5YZ3 - chains A and F of the 6 polymer chains in the assembly; structure by X-ray diffraction, 2.54 A resolution.

Chain A:
Molecule: Tubulin alpha-1B chain
Source organism: Bos taurus
UniProt: P81947 (TBA1B_BOVIN); residue numbers follow UniProt; this construct covers 1-450
Sequence (450 residues; row label = number of the first residue in the row):
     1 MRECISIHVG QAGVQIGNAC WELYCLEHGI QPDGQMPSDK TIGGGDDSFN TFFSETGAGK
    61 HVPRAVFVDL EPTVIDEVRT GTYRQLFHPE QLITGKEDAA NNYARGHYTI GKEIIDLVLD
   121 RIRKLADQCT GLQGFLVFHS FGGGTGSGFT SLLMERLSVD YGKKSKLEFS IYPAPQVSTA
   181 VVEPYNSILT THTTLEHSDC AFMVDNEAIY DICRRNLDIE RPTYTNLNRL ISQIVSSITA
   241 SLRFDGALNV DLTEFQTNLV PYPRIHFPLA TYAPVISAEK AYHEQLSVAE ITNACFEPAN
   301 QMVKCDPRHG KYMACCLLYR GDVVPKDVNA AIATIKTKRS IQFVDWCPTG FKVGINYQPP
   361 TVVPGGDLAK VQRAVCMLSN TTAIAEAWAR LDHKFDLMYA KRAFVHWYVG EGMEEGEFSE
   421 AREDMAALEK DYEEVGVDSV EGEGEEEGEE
Disordered / not traced: 438-450
Metal / ion sites: Ca2+: Asp39, Thr41, Gly44, Glu55; Mg2+: Glu71 (together with GTP)
Residues lining bound ligands: GTP (guanosine-5'-triphosphate): Gly10, Gln11, Ala12, Gln15, Ile16, Asp69, Asp98, Ala99, Ala100, Asn101, Ser140, Gly142, Gly143, Gly144, Thr145, Gly146, Ile171, Pro173, Val177, Ser178, Glu183, Asn206, Tyr224, Leu227, Asn228, Ile231

Chain F:
Molecule: Tubulin Tyrosine Ligase
Source organism: Gallus gallus
UniProt: E1BQ43 (E1BQ43_CHICK); residues 1-378 here = UniProt positions 1-378
Sequence (384 residues; row label = number of the first residue in the row):
     1 MYTFVVRDEN SSVYAEVSRL LLATGQWKRL RKDNPRFNLM LGERNRLPFG RLGHEPGLVQ
    61 LVNYYRGADK LCRKASLVKL IKTSPELSES CTWFPESYVI YPTNLKTPVA PAQNGIRHLI
   121 NNTRTDEREV FLAAYNRRRE GREGNVWIAK SSAGAKGEGI LISSEASELL DFIDEQGQVH
   181 VIQKYLEKPL LLEPGHRKFD IRSWVLVDHL YNIYLYREGV LRTSSEPYNS ANFQDKTCHL
   241 TNHCIQKEYS KNYGRYEEGN EMFFEEFNQY LMDALNTTLE NSILLQIKHI IRSCLMCIEP
   301 AISTKHLHYQ SFQLFGFDFM VDEELKVWLI EVNGAPACAQ KLYAELCQGI VDVAISSVFP
   361 LADTGQKTSQ PTSIFIKLHH HHHH
Disordered / not traced: 104-125, 150-160, 248-251, 363-371, 381-384
Differences from the reference sequence: expression tag (379-384)
Residues lining bound ligands: AMP-PCP (ACP; phosphomethylphosphonic acid adenylate ester): Lys74, Pro95, Ile148, Gln183, Lys184, Tyr185, Leu186, Lys198, Asp200, Arg202, Arg222, His239, Leu240, Thr241, Asn242, Asp318, Met320, Ile330, Glu331, Asn333

How chain A and chain F interact:
Residue-residue contacts (24):
  Gln176(A) - Pro56(F)
  Glu207(A) - His54(F)  salt bridge
  Glu297(A) - His306(F)
  Pro298(A) - Leu307(F)  hydrophobic
  Lys304(A) - His54(F)
  Lys304(A) - His308(F)
  Asp306(A) - Arg66(F)
  Asp306(A) - Leu307(F)
  Arg308(A) - Pro300(F)  hydrogen bond (side chain-backbone)
  Arg308(A) - Ala301(F)
  Arg308(A) - Ile302(F)
  Arg308(A) - Ser303(F)  hydrogen bond (side chain-backbone)
  Arg308(A) - Leu307(F)
  His309(A) - Arg66(F)  hydrogen bond (side chain-backbone)
  His309(A) - Gly67(F)
  His309(A) - Ala301(F)  hydrogen bond (side chain-backbone)
  Lys338(A) - Pro300(F)
  Ser340(A) - Pro300(F)
  Ser340(A) - Ala301(F)
  Glu386(A) - Gly50(F)
  Glu386(A) - Arg66(F)  salt bridge
  Arg390(A) - Gly50(F)
  Arg390(A) - His54(F)  hydrogen bond
  His393(A) - Arg51(F)
Other interface residues (no listed pair), chain A (15 interface residues in all): Cys305, Ala389
Other interface residues (no listed pair), chain F (14 interface residues in all): Gly53

In short:
15 residues of chain A face 14 of chain F across their interface, with 5 hydrogen bonds and 2 salt bridges.
Polar pairs include Glu207(A)-His54(F), Glu386(A)-Arg66(F) and Arg308(A)-Pro300(F). Bound to chain A: GTP.
Bound to chain F: AMP-PCP.
Chain A is Tubulin alpha-1B chain (Bos taurus) and chain F is Tubulin Tyrosine Ligase (Gallus gallus); the
structure, Crystal structure of T2R-TTL-28 complex, was determined by X-ray diffraction.
